4IT3 - chain A; structure by X-ray diffraction, 2.50 A resolution.

[Chain A]
Molecule: Central kinetochore subunit IML3
From: Saccharomyces cerevisiae
UniProt: P38265 (IML3_YEAST); residue numbers follow UniProt; this construct covers 1-245
Sequence (248 residues; row label = number of the first residue in the row; numbers below 1 keep their minus sign (Ser-2 is residue -2)):
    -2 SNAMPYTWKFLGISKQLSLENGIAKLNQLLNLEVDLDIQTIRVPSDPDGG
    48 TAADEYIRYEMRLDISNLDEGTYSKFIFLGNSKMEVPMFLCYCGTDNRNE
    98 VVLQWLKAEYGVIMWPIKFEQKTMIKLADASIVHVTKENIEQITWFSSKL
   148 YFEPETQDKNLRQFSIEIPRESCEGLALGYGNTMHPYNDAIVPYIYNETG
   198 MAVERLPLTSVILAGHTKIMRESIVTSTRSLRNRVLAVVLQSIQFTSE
Disordered / not traced: -2 to -1, 44-50, 61-70, 152-158, 243-245
Construct notes: expression tag (-2 to 0)
Modified residues: Mse1, Mse58, Mse81, Mse85, Mse111, Mse121, Mse181, Mse198, Mse217 (selenomethionine; parent Met)
What the authors report for this chain:
  - mutagenesis - S169R, L173R, G197R: decreased binding to homodimerization
  - mutagenesis - M198G: increased binding to homodimer

[Overview]
The paper reports that S169R, L173R and G197R reduce binding to homodimerization; M198G increases binding to
homodimer.
Chain A is Central kinetochore subunit IML3 (Saccharomyces cerevisiae); the structure, Crystal Structure of
Iml3 from S. cerevisiae, was determined by X-ray diffraction.
